PDB entry 6TDW | electron microscopy, 3.80 A resolution | chains H and T of the 7 polymer chains in the assembly

# Chain H
Name: subunit d
Source organism: Euglena gracilis
Sequence (476 residues; row label = number of the first residue in the row):
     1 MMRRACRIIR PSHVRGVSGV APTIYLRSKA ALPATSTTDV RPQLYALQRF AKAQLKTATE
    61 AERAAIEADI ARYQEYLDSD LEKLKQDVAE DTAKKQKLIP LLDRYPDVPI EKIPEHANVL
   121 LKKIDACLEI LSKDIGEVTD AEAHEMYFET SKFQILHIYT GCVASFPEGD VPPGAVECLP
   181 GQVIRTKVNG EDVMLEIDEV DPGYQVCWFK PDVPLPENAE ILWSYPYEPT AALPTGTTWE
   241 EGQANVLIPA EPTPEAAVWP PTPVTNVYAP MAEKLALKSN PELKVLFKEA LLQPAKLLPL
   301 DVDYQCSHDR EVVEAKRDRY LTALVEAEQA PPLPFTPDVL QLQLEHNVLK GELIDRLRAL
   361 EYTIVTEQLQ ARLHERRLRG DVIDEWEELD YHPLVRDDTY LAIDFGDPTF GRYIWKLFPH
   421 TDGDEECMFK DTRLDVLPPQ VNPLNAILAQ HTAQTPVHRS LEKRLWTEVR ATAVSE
Disordered / not traced: 1-16, 126-258, 360-437

# Chain T
Name: subunit 8
Source organism: Euglena gracilis
Sequence (58 residues; each row starts with the number of its first residue):
     1 LIPVSLVDLI NINIIFYILL LYTLLLFFIP LFLASINYTY HYIYKYYNYN YNFINNNT
Disordered / not traced: 1-49

# Chain H / chain T interface
Contacting residue pairs (20; chain H residue first):
  W259(H) - Y51(T)
  T262(H) - Y51(T)
  T262(H) - N52(T)
  T265(H) - T58(T)
  L342(H) - N57(T)
  E345(H) - N56(T)
  E345(H) - N57(T)
  L349(H) - I54(T)
  E352(H) - F53(T)
  L353(H) - F53(T)  hydrophobic
  R356(H) - Y51(T)  hydrogen bond (side chain-backbone)
  R356(H) - F53(T)
  P438(H) - N50(T)
  P438(H) - Y51(T)  hydrophobic
  P439(H) - N50(T)  hydrogen bond (backbone-side chain)
  P439(H) - N52(T)
  Q440(H) - N52(T)
  N442(H) - I54(T)
  N442(H) - N55(T)
  L444(H) - N56(T)
Also at the interface, not in a pair above, chain H (17 interface residues in all): P260, P443, L448

# Summary
The interface between chain H and chain T involves 17 residues on one side and 9 on the other, with 2 hydrogen
bonds. Polar pairs include R356(H)-Y51(T) and P439(H)-N50(T).
Here chain H is subunit d and chain T is subunit 8, both from Euglena gracilis. Entry 6TDW (Cryo-EM structure
of Euglena gracilis mitochondrial ATP synthase, peripheral stalk, rotational state 1) was determined by
electron microscopy, deposited together with 6TDU, 6TDV, 6TDX, 6TDY, 6TDZ and 6TE0.
